Entry 8XCG (electron microscopy, 3.46 A resolution); this record covers chains J and Z of the 15 polymer chains in the assembly.

Chain J (and Z):
Molecule: Tip attachment protein J
From: Escherichia phage Lambda
Notes: chain Z of this document is another copy of the same molecule, construct and numbering; everything in this record applies to it too
Reference sequence: P03749 (TIPJ_LAMBD); residue numbers follow UniProt; this construct covers 1-1132
Sequence (1132 residues; row label = number of the first residue in the row):
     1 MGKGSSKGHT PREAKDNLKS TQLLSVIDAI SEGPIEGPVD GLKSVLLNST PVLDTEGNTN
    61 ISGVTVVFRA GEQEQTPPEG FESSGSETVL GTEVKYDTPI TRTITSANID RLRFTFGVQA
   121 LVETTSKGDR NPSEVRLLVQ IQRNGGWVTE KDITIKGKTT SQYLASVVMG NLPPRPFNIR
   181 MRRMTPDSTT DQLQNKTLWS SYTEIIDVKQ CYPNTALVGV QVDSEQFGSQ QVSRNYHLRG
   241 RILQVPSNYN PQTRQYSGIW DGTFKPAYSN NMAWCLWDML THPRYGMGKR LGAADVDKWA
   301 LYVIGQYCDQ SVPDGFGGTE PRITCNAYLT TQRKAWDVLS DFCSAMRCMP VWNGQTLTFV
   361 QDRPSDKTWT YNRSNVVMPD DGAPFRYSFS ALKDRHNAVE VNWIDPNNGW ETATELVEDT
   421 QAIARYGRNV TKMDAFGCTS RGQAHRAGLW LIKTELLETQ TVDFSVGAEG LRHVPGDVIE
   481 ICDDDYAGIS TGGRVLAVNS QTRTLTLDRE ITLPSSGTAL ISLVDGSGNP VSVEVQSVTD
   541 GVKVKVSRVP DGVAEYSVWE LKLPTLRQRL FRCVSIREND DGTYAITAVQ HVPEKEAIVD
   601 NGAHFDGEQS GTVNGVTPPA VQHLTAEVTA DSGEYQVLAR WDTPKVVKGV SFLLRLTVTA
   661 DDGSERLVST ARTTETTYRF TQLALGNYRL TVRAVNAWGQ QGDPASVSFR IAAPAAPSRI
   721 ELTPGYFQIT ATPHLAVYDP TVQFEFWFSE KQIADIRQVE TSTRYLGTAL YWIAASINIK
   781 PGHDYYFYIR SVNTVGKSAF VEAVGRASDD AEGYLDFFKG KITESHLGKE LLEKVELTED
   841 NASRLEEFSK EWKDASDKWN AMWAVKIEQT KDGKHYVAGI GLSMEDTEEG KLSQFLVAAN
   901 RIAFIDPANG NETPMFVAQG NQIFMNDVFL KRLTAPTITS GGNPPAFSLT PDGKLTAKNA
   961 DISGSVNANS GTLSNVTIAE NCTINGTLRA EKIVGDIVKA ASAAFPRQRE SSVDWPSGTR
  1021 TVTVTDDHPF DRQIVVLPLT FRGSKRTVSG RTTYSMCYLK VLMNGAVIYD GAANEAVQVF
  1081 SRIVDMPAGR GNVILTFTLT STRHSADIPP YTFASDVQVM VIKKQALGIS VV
Not modelled in the structure: 1-9, 608-1132 (chain Z: 1-10, 608-1132)
Cystine bridges: C343-C348

How chain J and chain Z interact:
Pairs across the interface (9):
  D54(J) - D97(Z)
  G315(J) - P176(Z)
  F316(J) - T103(Z)
  F316(J) - P176(Z)
  F316(J) - F177(Z)
  F316(J) - N178(Z)
  N407(J) - T101(Z)
  N408(J) - R102(Z)
  R441(J) - T103(Z)  hydrogen bond
Other interface residues (no listed pair), chain J (7 interface residues in all): T50
Other interface residues (no listed pair), chain Z (11 interface residues in all): K95, I100, T105, Q142

Overview:
7 residues of chain J and 11 residues of chain Z are in contact, with 1 hydrogen bond. The hydrogen-bonded
pair is R441(J)-T103(Z).
Both chains are Tip attachment protein J (Escherichia phage Lambda). Entry 8XCG (Tail tip complex of
bacteriophage lambda in the open state) was determined by electron microscopy together with 8XCI, 8XCJ and
8XCK from the same study.
